PDB entry 4K0K | X-ray diffraction, 3.40 A resolution | chains A and L of the 23 polymer chains in the assembly

[Chain A]
Molecule: 16S ribosomal RNA
From: Thermus thermophilus
Sequence (1517 nucleotides; numbered 6 to 1522; the number before each row is that of its first residue):
     6 UGGAGAGUUUGAUCCUGGCUCAGGGUGAACGCUGGCGGCGUGCCUAAGAC
    56 AUGCAAGUCGUGCGGGCCGCGGGAUUUUACUCCGUGGUCAGCGGCGGACG
   106 GGUGAGUAACGCGUGGGUGACCUACCCGGAAGAGGGGGACAACCCGGGGA
   156 AACUCGGGCUAAUCCCCCAUGUGGACCCGCCCCUUGGGGUGUGUCCAAAG
   206 GGCUUUGCCCGCUUCCGGAUGGGCCCGCGUCCCAUCAGCUAGUUGGUGGG
   256 GUAAUGGCCCACCAAGGCGACGACGGGUAGCCGGUCUGAGAGGAUGGCCG
   306 GCCACAGGGGCACUGAGACACGGGCCCCACUCCUACGGGAGGCAGCAGUU
   356 AGGAAUCUUCCGCAAUGGGCGCAAGCCUGACGGAGCGACGCCGCUUGGAG
   406 GAAGAAGCCCUUCGGGGUGUAAACUCCUGAACCCGGGACGAAACCCCCGA
   456 CGAGGGGACUGACGGUACCGGGGUAAUAGCGCCGGCCAACUCCGUGCCAG
   506 CAGCCGCGGUAAUACGGAGGGCGCGAGCGUUACCCGGAUUCACUGGGCGU
   556 AAAGGGCGUGUAGGCGGCCUGGGGCGUCCCAUGUGAAAGACCACGGCUCA
   606 ACCGUGGGGGAGCGUGGGAUACGCUCAGGCUAGACGGUGGGAGAGGGUGG
   656 UGGAAUUCCCGGAGUAGCGGUGAAAUGCGCAGAUACCGGGAGGAACGCCG
   706 AUGGCGAAGGCAGCCACCUGGUCCACCCGUGACGCUGAGGCGCGAAAGCG
   756 UGGGGAGCAAACCGGAUUAGAUACCCGGGUAGUCCACGCCCUAAACGAUG
   806 CGCGCUAGGUCUCUGGGUCUCCUGGGGGCCGAAGCUAACGCGUUAAGCGC
   856 GCCGCCUGGGGAGUACGGCCGCAAGGCUGAAACUCAAAGGAAUUGACGGG
   906 GGCCCGCACAAGCGGUGGAGCAUGUGGUUUAAUUCGAAGCAACGCGAAGA
   956 ACCUUACCAGGCCUUGACAUGCUAGGGAACCCGGGUGAAAGCCUGGGGUG
  1006 CCCCGCGAGGGGAGCCCUAGCACAGGUGCUGCAUGGCCGUCGUCAGCUCG
  1056 UGCCGUGAGGUGUUGGGUUAAGUCCCGCAACGAGCGCAACCCCCGCCGUU
  1106 AGUUGCCAGCGGUUCGGCCGGGCACUCUAACGGGACUGCCCGCGAAAGCG
  1156 GGAGGAAGGAGGGGACGACGUCUGGUCAGCAUGGCCCUUACGGCCUGGGC
  1206 GACACACGUGCUACAAUGCCCACUACAAAGCGAUGCCACCCGGCAACGGG
  1256 GAGCUAAUCGCAAAAAGGUGGGCCCAGUUCGGAUUGGGGUCUGCAACCCG
  1306 ACCCCAUGAAGCCGGAAUCGCUAGUAAUCGCGGAUCAGCCAUGCCGCGGU
  1356 GAAUACGUUCCCGGGCCUUGUACACACCGCCCGUCACGCCAUGGGAGCGG
  1406 GCUCUACCCGAAGUCGCCGGGAGCCUACGGGCAGGCGCCGAGGGUAGGGC
  1456 CCGUGACUGGGGCGAAGUCGUAACAAGGUAGCUGUACCGGAAGGUGCGGC
  1506 UGGAUCACCUCCUUUCU
Unresolved in the structure: 1512-1517
Differences from the reference sequence: conflict A79 (G131378 in 55771382)

[Chain L]
Name: 30S ribosomal protein S12
From: Thermus thermophilus
UniProt: Q5SHN3 (RS12_THET8); numbering as in UniProt (aligned over 5-130)
Sequence (126 residues; each row starts with the number of its first residue):
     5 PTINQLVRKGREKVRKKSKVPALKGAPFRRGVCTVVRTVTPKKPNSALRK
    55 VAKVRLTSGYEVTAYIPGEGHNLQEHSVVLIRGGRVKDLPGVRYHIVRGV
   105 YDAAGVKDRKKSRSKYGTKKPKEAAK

[How chain A and chain L interact]
Residue-residue contacts (123; chain A residue first):
  U25(A) / Lys-23(L)  salt bridge to the phosphate
  A34(A) / Phe-32(L)  base contact
  C35(A) / Phe-32(L)  sugar contact
  C35(A) / Val-101(L)  sugar contact
  C35(A) / Val-104(L)  phosphate contact
  G36(A) / Val-104(L)  sugar contact
  G36(A) / Ser-118(L)  hydrogen bond to the sugar
  G36(A) / Gly-121(L)  sugar contact
  C37(A) / Arg-117(L)  hydrogen bond to the sugar
  C37(A) / Ser-118(L)  sugar contact
  C37(A) / Thr-122(L)  sugar contact
  C37(A) / Lys-123(L)  salt bridge to the phosphate
  C37(A) / Lys-124(L)  hydrogen bond to the phosphate
  U38(A) / Lys-123(L)  phosphate contact
  U38(A) / Lys-124(L)  hydrogen bond to the phosphate
  A51(A) / Lys-28(L)  salt bridge to the phosphate
  G298(A) / Lys-17(L)  salt bridge to the phosphate
  A299(A) / Arg-19(L)  salt bridge to the phosphate
  G358(A) / Arg-34(L)  salt bridge to the phosphate
  G358(A) / Thr-61(L)  phosphate contact
  A359(A) / Pro-31(L)  base contact
  A359(A) / Phe-32(L)  base contact
  A359(A) / Arg-33(L)  phosphate contact
  A359(A) / Arg-34(L)  salt bridge to the phosphate
  A359(A) / Thr-61(L)  hydrogen bond to the phosphate
  A359(A) / Leu-84(L)  sugar contact
  A359(A) / Tyr-105(L)  sugar contact
  G484(A) / Lys-124(L)  phosphate contact
  C485(A) / Arg-117(L)  salt bridge to the phosphate
  C485(A) / Ser-118(L)  phosphate contact
  C485(A) / Lys-124(L)  salt bridge to the phosphate
  G486(A) / Lys-115(L)  phosphate contact
  G486(A) / Ser-116(L)  phosphate contact
  G486(A) / Arg-117(L)  hydrogen bond to the phosphate
  G486(A) / Ser-118(L)  hydrogen bond to the phosphate
  G486(A) / Lys-119(L)  hydrogen bond to the phosphate
  C487(A) / Ser-116(L)  hydrogen bond to the phosphate
  C487(A) / Lys-119(L)  salt bridge to the phosphate
  C502(A) / Pro-48(L)  base contact
  C502(A) / Ser-50(L)  hydrogen bond to the phosphate
  C503(A) / Ser-50(L)  hydrogen bond to the phosphate
  A504(A) / Ala-51(L)  phosphate contact
  A504(A) / Leu-52(L)  hydrogen bond to the phosphate
  A504(A) / Lys-54(L)  salt bridge to the phosphate
  A504(A) / Glu-73(L)  hydrogen bond to the sugar
  G505(A) / Arg-53(L)  hydrogen bond to the base
  G505(A) / Lys-54(L)  salt bridge to the phosphate
  G505(A) / Gly-72(L)  phosphate contact
  G505(A) / Glu-73(L)  phosphate contact
  C506(A) / Asn-49(L)  base contact
  C506(A) / Arg-53(L)  base contact
  C506(A) / Tyr-69(L)  hydrogen bond to the phosphate
  C506(A) / Pro-71(L)  phosphate contact
  C506(A) / Gly-72(L)  hydrogen bond to the phosphate
  C506(A) / Asp-92(L)  base contact
  C506(A) / Tyr-120(L)  sugar contact
  A507(A) / Arg-53(L)  base contact
  A507(A) / Val-90(L)  base contact
  A507(A) / Lys-91(L)  base contact
  A507(A) / Asp-92(L)  base contact
  A507(A) / Tyr-120(L)  phosphate contact
  C509(A) / Arg-89(L)  salt bridge to the phosphate
  C510(A) / Lys-91(L)  salt bridge to the phosphate
  G511(A) / Asn-49(L)  hydrogen bond to the base
  G511(A) / Asp-92(L)  base contact
  C512(A) / Asn-49(L)  base contact
  G513(A) / Asn-49(L)  base contact
  G513(A) / Ser-50(L)  hydrogen bond to the base
  G513(A) / Ala-51(L)  base contact
  G521(A) / Glu-73(L)  sugar contact
  G521(A) / Arg-113(L)  salt bridge to the phosphate
  G522(A) / Arg-113(L)  salt bridge to the phosphate
  G522(A) / Lys-114(L)  hydrogen bond to the phosphate
  G522(A) / Lys-115(L)  hydrogen bond to the phosphate
  A523(A) / Lys-114(L)  phosphate contact
  A523(A) / Lys-115(L)  salt bridge to the phosphate
  G534(A) / Lys-119(L)  sugar contact
  U535(A) / Arg-86(L)  sugar contact
  U536(A) / Pro-31(L)  hydrogen bond to the sugar
  U536(A) / Arg-86(L)  hydrogen bond to the sugar
  U536(A) / Gly-87(L)  sugar contact
  A537(A) / Val-24(L)  phosphate contact
  A537(A) / Gly-29(L)  sugar contact
  A537(A) / Ala-30(L)  sugar contact
  A537(A) / Pro-31(L)  sugar contact
  C538(A) / Ser-22(L)  hydrogen bond to the phosphate
  C546(A) / Arg-15(L)  base contact
  C546(A) / Glu-16(L)  hydrogen bond to the base
  C546(A) / Lys-17(L)  sugar contact
  A547(A) / Arg-15(L)  base contact
  C548(A) / Leu-10(L)  sugar contact
  C548(A) / Arg-15(L)  salt bridge to the phosphate
  G551(A) / Pro-5(L)  base contact
  G551(A) / Arg-15(L)  hydrogen bond to the base
  G552(A) / Pro-5(L)  base contact
  G569(A) / Asn-8(L)  hydrogen bond to the sugar
  C857(A) / Thr-6(L)  base contact
  C857(A) / Asn-8(L)  phosphate contact
  C858(A) / Thr-6(L)  hydrogen bond to the phosphate
  C858(A) / Asn-8(L)  hydrogen bond to the phosphate
  C858(A) / Gln-9(L)  phosphate contact
  C858(A) / Arg-12(L)  salt bridge to the phosphate
  G859(A) / Gln-9(L)  hydrogen bond to the phosphate
  G859(A) / Arg-12(L)  salt bridge to the phosphate
  C860(A) / Pro-5(L)  base contact
  U862(A) / Arg-15(L)  hydrogen bond to the base
  A887(A) / Lys-21(L)  salt bridge to the phosphate
  C888(A) / Lys-21(L)  salt bridge to the phosphate
  C888(A) / Arg-97(L)  salt bridge to the phosphate
  U889(A) / Gly-95(L)  phosphate contact
  U889(A) / Arg-97(L)  salt bridge to the phosphate
  C890(A) / Arg-89(L)  salt bridge to the phosphate
  C890(A) / Pro-94(L)  phosphate contact
  A891(A) / Lys-46(L)  salt bridge to the phosphate
  A891(A) / Lys-47(L)  salt bridge to the phosphate
  A891(A) / Lys-91(L)  salt bridge to the phosphate
  C1394(A) / Lys-57(L)  hydrogen bond to the phosphate
  C1395(A) / Lys-57(L)  salt bridge to the phosphate
  C1468(A) / Pro-94(L)  sugar contact
  G1469(A) / Lys-46(L)  phosphate contact
  A1470(A) / Lys-46(L)  phosphate contact
  A1470(A) / Lys-47(L)  hydrogen bond to the phosphate
  A1470(A) / Ser-50(L)  hydrogen bond to the base
Also at the interface, not in a pair above, chain A (62 interface residues in all): C24, A33, U50, C238, C520, C861, A1396
Also at the interface, not in a pair above, chain L (71 interface residues in all): Ile-7, Lys-13, Val-18, Lys-20, Arg-41, Pro-45, Glu-65, Gly-74, Gly-88, Gly-103

[In short]
Chain A and chain L form an interface of 62 and 71 residues respectively, with 33 hydrogen bonds and 29 salt
bridges. Polar contacts include G505(A)/Arg-53(L), G511(A)/Asn-49(L) and G513(A)/Ser-50(L).
Chain A is 16S ribosomal RNA and chain L is 30S ribosomal protein S12, both from Thermus thermophilus; the
structure, Crystal structure of the Thermus thermophilus 30S ribosomal subunit complexed with a serine-ASL and
mRNA containing ..., was determined by X-ray diffraction (same publication as 4JV5 and 4JYA).
